7TAO - chains N and B of the 15 polymer chains in the assembly; structure by electron microscopy, 3.20 A resolution.

[Chain N]
Protein: V0 assembly protein 1
From: Saccharomyces cerevisiae
UniProtKB: P53262 (VOA1_YEAST); residues 1-265 here = UniProt positions 1-265
Amino-acid sequence (265 residues; row label = number of the first residue in the row):
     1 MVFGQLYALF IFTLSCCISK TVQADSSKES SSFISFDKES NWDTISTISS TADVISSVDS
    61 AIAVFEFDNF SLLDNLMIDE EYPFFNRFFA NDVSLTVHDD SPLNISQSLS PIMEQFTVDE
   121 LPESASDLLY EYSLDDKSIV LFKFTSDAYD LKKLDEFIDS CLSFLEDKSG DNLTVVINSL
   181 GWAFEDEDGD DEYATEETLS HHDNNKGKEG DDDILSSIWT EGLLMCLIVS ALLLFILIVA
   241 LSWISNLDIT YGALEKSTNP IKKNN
Disordered / not traced: 1-211, 264-265
UniProt features mapped onto this chain:
  - motif: Lys262 to Asn265 (ER retention motif)
  - glycosylation (N-linked (GlcNAc...) asparagine): Asn69, Asn104, Asn172

[Chain B]
Protein: V-type proton ATPase subunit d
From: Saccharomyces cerevisiae
UniProtKB: P32366 (VA0D_YEAST); numbering as in UniProt (aligned over 1-345)
Amino-acid sequence (345 residues; numbered 1 to 345; the number before each row is that of its first residue):
     1 MEGVYFNIDN GFIEGVVRGY RNGLLSNNQY INLTQCDTLE DLKLQLSSTD YGNFLSSVSS
    61 ESLTTSLIQE YASSKLYHEF NYIRDQSSGS TRKFMDYITY GYMIDNVALM ITGTIHDRDK
   121 GEILQRCHPL GWFDTLPTLS VATDLESLYE TVLVDTPLAP YFKNCFDTAE ELDDMNIEII
   181 RNKLYKAYLE DFYNFVTEEI PEPAKECMQT LLGFEADRRS INIALNSLQS SDIDPDLKSD
   241 LLPNIGKLYP LATFHLAQAQ DFEGVRAALA NVYEYRGFLE TGNLEDHFYQ LEMELCRDAF
   301 TQQFAISTVW AWMKSKEQEV RNITWIAECI AQNQRERINN YISVY
UniProt features mapped onto this chain:
  - modified residue: Met1 (N-acetylmethionine)

[Interface between chain N and chain B]
Pairs across the interface - 25 pairs, chain N then chain B:
  Trp243(N) - Ile8(B)  hydrophobic
  Asp248(N) - Ser88(B)  hydrogen bond (backbone-side chain)
  Asp248(N) - Gly89(B)
  Ile249(N) - Ser88(B)
  Thr250(N) - Asp85(B)
  Thr250(N) - Gln86(B)
  Thr250(N) - Ser87(B)
  Thr250(N) - Ser88(B)
  Gly252(N) - Asp85(B)
  Gly252(N) - Arg92(B)
  Ala253(N) - Asp85(B)  hydrogen bond (backbone-backbone)
  Ala253(N) - Gln86(B)
  Thr258(N) - Trp132(B)  hydrogen bond (backbone-side chain)
  Thr258(N) - Asp134(B)
  Asn259(N) - Pro129(B)
  Asn259(N) - Trp132(B)
  Pro260(N) - Trp132(B)
  Ile261(N) - Leu124(B)  hydrophobic
  Ile261(N) - Pro129(B)  hydrophobic
  Ile261(N) - Trp132(B)  hydrophobic
  Lys262(N) - Tyr77(B)
  Lys262(N) - His78(B)
  Lys262(N) - Asn81(B)  hydrogen bond
  Lys262(N) - Pro129(B)
  Lys263(N) - His78(B)
Interface residues without a listed pair, chain B (15 interface residues in all): Tyr5

[In short]
12 residues of chain N and 15 residues of chain B are in contact; the contacts include 4 hydrogen bonds. Polar
pairs include Asp248(N)-Ser88(B), Thr258(N)-Trp132(B) and Lys262(N)-Asn81(B).
Here chain N is V0 assembly protein 1 and chain B is V-type proton ATPase subunit d, both from Saccharomyces
cerevisiae. Entry 7TAO (Cryo-EM structure of bafilomycin A1 bound to yeast VO V-ATPase) was determined by
electron microscopy, deposited together with 7TAP.
